PDB entry 9H9M | electron microscopy, 3.10 A resolution | chains M and S of the 9 polymer chains in the assembly

Chain M:
Name: Small ribosomal subunit protein uS13
Source organism: Escherichia coli
UniProtKB: P0A7S9 (RS13_ECOLI); residue numbers follow UniProt; this construct covers 1-118
Sequence (118 residues; numbered 1 to 118; the number before each row is that of its first residue):
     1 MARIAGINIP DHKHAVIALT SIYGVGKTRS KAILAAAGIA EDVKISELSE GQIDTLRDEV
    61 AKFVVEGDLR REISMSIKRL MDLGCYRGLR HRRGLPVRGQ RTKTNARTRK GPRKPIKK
Disordered / not traced: 1, 117-118
UniProt features mapped onto this chain:
  - natural variant: L89 to G99 (deletion: In PW118), Q100 to K118 (deletion: In rpsM413), N105 (N105H: In PW095; N105K: In PW097)
  - mutagenesis: L83 to K118 (Decreased growth rate at all temperatures. Decreased affinity of the 30S subunit P site for tRNA in vitro), K114 to K118 (Decreased growth rate at all temperatures. Decreased affinity of the 30S subunit P site for tRNA in vitro)

Chain S:
Name: Small ribosomal subunit protein uS19
Source organism: Escherichia coli
UniProtKB: P0A7U3 (RS19_ECOLI); residue numbers follow UniProt; this construct covers 1-92
Sequence (92 residues; row label = number of the first residue in the row):
     1 MPRSLKKGPF IDLHLLKKVE KAVESGDKKP LRTWSRRSTI FPNMIGLTIA VHNGRQHVPV
    61 FVTDEMVGHK LGEFAPTRTY RGHAADKKAK KK
Disordered / not traced: 1, 85-92
UniProt features mapped onto this chain:
  - natural variant: H83 (H83Y: In MW145)

Chain M / chain S interface:
Residue-residue contacts (7; chain M residue first):
  R79(M) - E65(S)  hydrogen bond (side chain-backbone)
  L83(M) - E65(S)
  L83(M) - M66(S)  hydrophobic
  L83(M) - H69(S)
  C85(M) - E73(S)  hydrogen bond
  C85(M) - F74(S)  hydrophobic
  Y86(M) - E73(S)  hydrogen bond (backbone-backbone)
Interface residues without a listed pair, chain M (5 interface residues in all): R93
Interface residues without a listed pair, chain S (6 interface residues in all): Y80

Summary:
5 residues of chain M face 6 of chain S across their interface, with 3 hydrogen bonds. Polar pairs include
R79(M)-E65(S), C85(M)-E73(S) and Y86(M)-E73(S). Curated annotation (UniProt) lists 5 mutagenesis sites on
chain M.
Chain M is Small ribosomal subunit protein uS13 and chain S is Small ribosomal subunit protein uS19, both from
Escherichia coli; the structure, Complex 4 (HEAD) 30S-GE81112 (weak residual tRNA), was determined by electron
microscopy together with 9H8G, 9H9H, 9H9I, 9H9J, 9H9K, 9H9L and 9H9N from the same study.
